PDB entry 6BGO | electron microscopy, 4.20 A resolution (low resolution: residue-level contacts below are approximate; hydrogen-bond / salt-bridge calls are withheld) | chains D and E of the 35 polymer chains in the assembly

Chain D (and E):
Molecule: Proteasome subunit alpha
Organism: Mycobacterium tuberculosis
Notes: EC 3.4.25.1; chain E of this document is another copy of the same molecule, construct and numbering; everything in this record applies to it too
UniProt: A5U4D5 (PSA_MYCTA); numbering as in UniProt (aligned over 1-248)
Chain sequence (248 residues; each row starts with the number of its first residue):
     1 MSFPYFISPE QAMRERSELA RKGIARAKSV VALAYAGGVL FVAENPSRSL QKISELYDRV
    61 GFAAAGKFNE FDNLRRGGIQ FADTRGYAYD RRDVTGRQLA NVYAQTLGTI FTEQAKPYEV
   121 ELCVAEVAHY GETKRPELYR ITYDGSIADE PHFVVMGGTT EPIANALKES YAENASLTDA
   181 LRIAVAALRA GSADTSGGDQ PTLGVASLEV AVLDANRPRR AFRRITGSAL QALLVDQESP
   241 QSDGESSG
Not modelled in the structure: 1-7, 191-202, 235-248
From the paper describing this entry:
  - mutagenesis - K52A: abolished catalytic activity on HspR

Chain D / chain E interface:
Contacting residue pairs - 5 pairs, chain D then chain E:
  E10(D) with E15(E)
  E113(D) with Q114(E)
  R135(D) with R48(E)
  I147(D) with L50(E)
  D149(D) with R48(E)
Other interface residues (no listed pair), chain D (10 interface residues in all): R97, N101, Q105, E137, Y139
Other interface residues (no listed pair), chain E (7 interface residues in all): S49, F68, N73

Overview:
The interface between chain D and chain E involves 10 residues on one side and 7 on the other. From the paper:
K52A of chain D abolishes catalytic activity on HspR.
Both chains are Proteasome subunit alpha (Mycobacterium tuberculosis). Entry 6BGO (Singly PafE-capped 20S CP
in Mycobacterium tuberculosis) was determined by electron microscopy (same publication as 6BGL).
